PDB entry 7LXJ | X-ray diffraction, 1.93 A resolution | chains A and B of the 3 polymer chains in the assembly

== Chain A ==
Molecule: DNA-7-methylguanine glycosylase
Source organism: Bacillus cereus
Reference sequence: C2T7T7 (C2T7T7_BACCE); numbering as in UniProt (aligned over 1-237)
Chain sequence (241 residues; numbered -3 to 237; the number before each row is that of its first residue; numbers below 1 keep their minus sign (Gly-3 is residue -3)):
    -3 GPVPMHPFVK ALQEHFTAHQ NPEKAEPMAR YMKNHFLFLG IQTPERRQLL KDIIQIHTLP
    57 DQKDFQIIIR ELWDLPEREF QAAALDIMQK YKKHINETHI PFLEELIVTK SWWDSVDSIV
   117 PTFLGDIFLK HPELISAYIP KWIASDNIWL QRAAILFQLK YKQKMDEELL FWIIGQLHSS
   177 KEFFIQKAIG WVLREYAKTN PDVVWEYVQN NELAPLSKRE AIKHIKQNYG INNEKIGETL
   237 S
Disordered / not traced: -3 to -2, 226-237
Construct notes: expression tag (-3 to 0)
Ion coordination: Ca2+ near Asp142 (its only coordinating residue here)
Ligand contacts: YNY (methyl (8R)-8-{[(4P)-6-amino-3H-purin-3-yl]methyl}-4-hydroxy-6-(5,6,7-trimethoxy-1H-indole-2-carbonyl)-3,6,7,8-tetrahydropyrrolo[3,2-e]indole-2-carboxylate): Tyr27, Met28, Trp109, Asp110, Leu155, Trp187, Glu191
From the paper describing this entry:
  - catalytic residues: Trp109, Asp113, Trp187
  - conformationally variable residues (side-chain flip): Lys156
  - binding site for YNY: Tyr27, Met28, Trp109, Asp110, Leu155, Trp187

== Chain B ==
Molecule: 9-nt DNA strand
Sequence (9 nucleotides; each row starts with the number of its first residue):
     1 AGCAAXGGC
Modified residues: ORP (2-deoxy-5-phosphono-ribose) at position 6
Ligand contacts: YNY (methyl (8R)-8-{[(4P)-6-amino-3H-purin-3-yl]methyl}-4-hydroxy-6-(5,6,7-trimethoxy-1H-indole-2-carbonyl)-3,6,7,8-tetrahydropyrrolo[3,2-e]indole-2-carboxylate): DA4, DA5, ORP_6, DG7

== Chain A / chain B interface ==
Residue-residue contacts (20; chain A residue first):
  Arg26(A) - DC9(B)  salt bridge to the phosphate
  Tyr27(A) - DG7(B)  hydrogen bond to the base
  Tyr27(A) - DG8(B)  sugar contact
  Lys29(A) - DG8(B)  phosphate contact
  Lys29(A) - DC9(B)  salt bridge to the phosphate
  Trp109(A) - ORP_6(B)  base contact
  Trp109(A) - DG7(B)  hydrogen bond to the phosphate
  Asp113(A) - ORP_6(B)  base contact
  Arg148(A) - ORP_6(B)  base contact
  Arg148(A) - DG7(B)  salt bridge to the phosphate
  Phe179(A) - DG8(B)  phosphate contact
  Phe180(A) - DG7(B)  phosphate contact
  Lys183(A) - DG7(B)  phosphate contact
  Trp187(A) - DA5(B)  phosphate contact
  Trp187(A) - ORP_6(B)  base contact
  Arg190(A) - DA5(B)  hydrogen bond to the phosphate
  Arg190(A) - ORP_6(B)  base contact
  Lys194(A) - DA4(B)  phosphate contact
  Lys194(A) - DA5(B)  salt bridge to the phosphate
  His220(A) - DA5(B)  salt bridge to the phosphate
Interface residues without a listed pair, chain A (16 interface residues in all): Trp108, Glu191, Lys219

== In short ==
16 residues of chain A and 6 residues of chain B are in contact, with 3 hydrogen bonds and 5 salt bridges.
Polar contacts include Tyr27(A)-DG7(B), Trp109(A)-DG7(B) and Arg190(A)-DA5(B). The paper reports catalytic
residues Trp109(A), Asp113(A) and Trp187(A); a binding site for YNY at Tyr27(A), Met28(A) and Trp109(A) among
others.
Here chain A is DNA-7-methylguanine glycosylase (Bacillus cereus) and chain B is a 9-nt DNA strand. Entry 7LXJ
(Bacillus cereus DNA glycosylase AlkD bound to a duocarmycin SA-adenine nucleobase adduct and DNA containing
an ...) was determined by X-ray diffraction together with 7LXH from the same study.
